5S4W - chains B and F of the 6 polymer chains in the assembly; structure by X-ray diffraction, 2.80 A resolution.

Chain B:
Molecule: Tubulin beta-2B chain
From: Bos taurus
UniProt: Q6B856 (TBB2B_BOVIN); the author numbering skips numbers that UniProt does not, so the offset changes along the chain: 1-42 = UniProt 1-42; 45-360 = UniProt 43-358; 369-455 = UniProt 359-445
Sequence (445 residues; row label = number of the first residue in the row; note: 10 numbers in that range are skipped by the numbering (no residue carries them; nothing is unmodelled there)):
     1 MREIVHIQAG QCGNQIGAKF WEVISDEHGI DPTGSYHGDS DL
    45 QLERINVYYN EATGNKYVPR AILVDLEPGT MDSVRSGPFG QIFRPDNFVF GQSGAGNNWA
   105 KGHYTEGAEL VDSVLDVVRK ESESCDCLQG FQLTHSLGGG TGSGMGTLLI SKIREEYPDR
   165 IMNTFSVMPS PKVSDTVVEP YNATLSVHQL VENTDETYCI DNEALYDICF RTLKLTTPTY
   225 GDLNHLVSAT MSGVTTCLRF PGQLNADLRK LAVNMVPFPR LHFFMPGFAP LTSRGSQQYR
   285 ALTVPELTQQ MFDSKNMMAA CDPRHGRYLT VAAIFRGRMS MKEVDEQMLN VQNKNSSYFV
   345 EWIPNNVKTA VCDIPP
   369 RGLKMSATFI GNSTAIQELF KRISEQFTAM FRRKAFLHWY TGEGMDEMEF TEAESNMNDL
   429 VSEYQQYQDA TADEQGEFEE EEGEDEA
Unresolved in the structure: 279-280, 438-455
Bound ions: Mg2+: Gln11 (together with GDP); Ca2+ near Glu113 (its only coordinating residue here)
Ligand contacts:
  - GDP (guanosine-5'-diphosphate): Gly10, Gln11, Cys12, Gln15, Ile16, Asn101, Ser140, Gly142, Gly143, Gly144, Thr145, Gly146, Val171, Pro173, Val177, Asp179, Glu183, Asn206, Leu209, Tyr224, Leu227, Asn228
  - WZ7 (2-[(cyclopent-3-en-1-yl)amino]pyridine-4-carboxamide): Glu200, Tyr202, Val238, Cys241, Leu255, Met259, Phe268, Ala316, Ala317, Ile318, Lys352, Thr353, Ala354, Ile378
UniProt features mapped onto this chain:
  - motif: Met1 to Ile4 (MREI motif)
  - binding site (GTP): Gln11, Glu71, Ser140, Gly144, Thr145, Gly146, Asn206, Asn228
  - binding site (Mg(2+)): Glu71
  - modified residue: Ser40 (Phosphoserine), Thr57 (Phosphothreonine), Lys60 (N6-acetyllysine), Ser174 (Phosphoserine), Thr287 (Phosphothreonine), Thr292 (Phosphothreonine), Arg320 (Omega-N-methylarginine), Glu448 (5-glutamyl polyglutamate)
  - cross-link (Glycyl lysine isopeptide (Lys-Gly)): Lys60 (interchain with G-Cter in ubiquitin), Lys326 (interchain with G-Cter in ubiquitin)

Chain F:
Molecule: Tubulin-Tyrosine Ligase
From: Gallus gallus
UniProt: E1BQ43 (E1BQ43_CHICK); residues 1-378 here = UniProt positions 1-378
Sequence (384 residues; row label = number of the first residue in the row):
     1 MYTFVVRDEN SSVYAEVSRL LLATGQWKRL RKDNPRFNLM LGERNRLPFG RLGHEPGLVQ
    61 LVNYYRGADK LCRKASLVKL IKTSPELSES CTWFPESYVI YPTNLKTPVA PAQNGIRHLI
   121 NNTRTDEREV FLAAYNRRRE GREGNVWIAK SSAGAKGEGI LISSEASELL DFIDEQGQVH
   181 VIQKYLEKPL LLEPGHRKFD IRSWVLVDHL YNIYLYREGV LRTSSEPYNS ANFQDKTCHL
   241 TNHCIQKEYS KNYGRYEEGN EMFFEEFNQY LMDALNTTLE NSILLQIKHI IRSCLMCIEP
   301 AISTKHLHYQ SFQLFGFDFM VDEELKVWLI EVNGAPACAQ KLYAELCQGI VDVAISSVFP
   361 LADTGQKTSQ PTSIFIKLHH HHHH
Unresolved in the structure: 106-124, 156-158, 363-370, 383-384
Sequence notes: expression tag (379-384)
Bound ions: Mg2+: Glu331 (together with AMP-PCP)
Ligand contacts: AMP-PCP (ACP; phosphomethylphosphonic acid adenylate ester): Lys74, Pro95, Ile148, Lys150, Ala155, Gln183, Lys184, Tyr185, Leu186, Lys198, Asp200, Arg202, Arg222, His239, Leu240, Thr241, Asn242, Asp318, Met320, Ile330, Glu331, Asn333

Chain B / chain F interface:
Pairs across the interface (11):
  Arg311(B) with Arg31(F)
  Leu333(B) with Pro56(F); Gly57(F)
  Gln336(B) with Arg36(F), hydrogen bond
  Asn337(B) with Thr3(F); Arg36(F), hydrogen bond; Leu58(F)
  Lys338(B) with Met1(F)
  Ser340(B) with Leu30(F); Asn34(F)
  Glu345(B) with Arg31(F), salt bridge
Interface residues without a listed pair, chain B (9 interface residues in all): Ser341, Asn349
Interface residues without a listed pair, chain F (11 interface residues in all): Lys28, Glu55

Overview:
9 residues of chain B and 11 residues of chain F are in contact; the contacts include 2 hydrogen bonds and 1
salt bridge. Among the polar pairs are Glu345(B)-Arg31(F), Gln336(B)-Arg36(F) and Asn337(B)-Arg36(F). Chain B
binds GDP and compound WZ7. Chain F binds AMP-PCP.
Chain B is Tubulin beta-2B chain (Bos taurus) and chain F is Tubulin-Tyrosine Ligase (Gallus gallus); the
structure, Tubulin-Z1416571195-complex, was determined by X-ray diffraction together with 5S4L, 5S4M, 5S4N,
5S4O, 5S4P, 5S4Q and 52 further entries from the same study.
